PDB entry 6BCX | electron microscopy, 3.23 A resolution | chains W and B of the 8 polymer chains in the assembly

== Chain W ==
Protein: Regulatory-associated protein of mTOR
From: Homo sapiens
UniProtKB: Q8N122 (RPTOR_HUMAN); residues 2-1335 here = UniProt positions 2-1335
Sequence (1343 residues; numbered -7 to 1335; the number before each row is that of its first residue; numbers below 1 keep their minus sign (Met-7 is residue -7)):
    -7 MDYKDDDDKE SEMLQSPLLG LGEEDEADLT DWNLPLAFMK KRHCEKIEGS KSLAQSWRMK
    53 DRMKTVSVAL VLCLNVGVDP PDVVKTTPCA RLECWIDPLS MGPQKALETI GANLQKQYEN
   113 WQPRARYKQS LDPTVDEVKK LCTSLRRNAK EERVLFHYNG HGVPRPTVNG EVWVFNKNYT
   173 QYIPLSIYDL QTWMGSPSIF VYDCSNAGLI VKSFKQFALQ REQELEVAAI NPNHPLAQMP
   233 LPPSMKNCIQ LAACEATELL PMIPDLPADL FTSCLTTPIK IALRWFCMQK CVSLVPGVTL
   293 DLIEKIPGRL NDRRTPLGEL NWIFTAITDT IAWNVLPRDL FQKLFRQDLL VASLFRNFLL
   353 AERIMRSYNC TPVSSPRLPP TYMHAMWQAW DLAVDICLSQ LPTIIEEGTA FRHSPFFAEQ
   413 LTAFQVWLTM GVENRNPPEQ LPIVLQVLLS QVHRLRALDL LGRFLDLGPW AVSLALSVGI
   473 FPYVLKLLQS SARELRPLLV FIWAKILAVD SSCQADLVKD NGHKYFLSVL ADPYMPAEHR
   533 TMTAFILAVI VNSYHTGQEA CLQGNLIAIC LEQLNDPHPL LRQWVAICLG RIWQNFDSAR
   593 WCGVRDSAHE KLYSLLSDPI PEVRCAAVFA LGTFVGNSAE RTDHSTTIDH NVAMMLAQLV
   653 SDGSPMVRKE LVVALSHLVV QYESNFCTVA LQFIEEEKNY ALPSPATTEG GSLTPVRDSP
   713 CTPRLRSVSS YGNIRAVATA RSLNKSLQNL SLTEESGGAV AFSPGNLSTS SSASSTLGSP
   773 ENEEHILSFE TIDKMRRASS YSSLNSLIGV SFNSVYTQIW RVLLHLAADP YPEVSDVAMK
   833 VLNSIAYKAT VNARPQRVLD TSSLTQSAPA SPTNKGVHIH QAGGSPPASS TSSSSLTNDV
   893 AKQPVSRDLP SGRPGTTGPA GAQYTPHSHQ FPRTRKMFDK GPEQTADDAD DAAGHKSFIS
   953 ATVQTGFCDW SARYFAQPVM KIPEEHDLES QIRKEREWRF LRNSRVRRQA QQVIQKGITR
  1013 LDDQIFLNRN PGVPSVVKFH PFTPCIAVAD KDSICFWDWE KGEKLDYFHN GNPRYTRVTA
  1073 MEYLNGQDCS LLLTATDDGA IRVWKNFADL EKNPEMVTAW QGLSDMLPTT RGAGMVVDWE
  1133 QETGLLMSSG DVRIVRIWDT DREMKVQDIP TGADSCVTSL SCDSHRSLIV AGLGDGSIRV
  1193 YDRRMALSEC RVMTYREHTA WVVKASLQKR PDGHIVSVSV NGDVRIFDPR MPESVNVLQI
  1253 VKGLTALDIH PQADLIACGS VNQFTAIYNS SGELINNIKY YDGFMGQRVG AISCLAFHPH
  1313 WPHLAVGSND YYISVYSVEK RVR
Unresolved in the structure: -7 to 17, 220-235, 687-805, 841-949, 1117-1124, 1293-1302, 1332-1335
Sequence notes: initiating methionine (-7); expression tag (-6 to 1)
Curated features (UniProtKB/Swiss-Prot):
  - modified residue: Ser44 (Phosphoserine), Ser122 (Phosphoserine), Ser696 (Phosphoserine), Thr706 (Phosphothreonine), Ser719 (Phosphoserine), Ser721 (Phosphoserine), Ser722 (Phosphoserine), Ser738 (Phosphoserine), Ser791 (Phosphoserine), Ser792 (Phosphoserine), Ser836 (Phosphoserine), Ser855 (Phosphoserine), Ser859 (Phosphoserine), Ser863 (Phosphoserine), Thr865 (Phosphothreonine), Ser877 (Phosphoserine), Ser982 (Phosphoserine), Lys1097 (N6-acetyllysine)
  - glycosylation: Thr700 (O-linked (GlcNAc) threonine)
  - cross-link (Glycyl lysine isopeptide (Lys-Gly)): Lys932 (interchain with G-Cter in ubiquitin), Lys948 (interchain with G-Cter in ubiquitin)
  - mutagenesis: Asn557 to Glu564 (In alpha24 mutant; abolished interaction with GTP-bound RRAGA and recruitment to lysosomes), Ala560 (A560F: In alphax3 mutant; abolished interaction with GTP-bound RRAGA and recruitment to lysosomes; when associated with E-597 and A-635), Cys594 to Asp598 (In alpha26 mutant; abolished interaction with GTP-bound RRAGA and recruitment to lysosomes), Arg597 (R597E: In alphax3 mutant; abolished interaction with GTP-bound RRAGA and recruitment to lysosomes; when associated with F-560 and A-635), Thr634 to His636 (In alpha29 mutant; abolished interaction with GTP-bound RRAGA and recruitment to lysosomes), Asp635 (D635A: In alphax3 mutant; abolished interaction with GTP-bound RRAGA and recruitment to lysosomes; when associated with F-560 and E-597), Thr699 (T699A: Does not affect O-GlcNAcylation in response to glucose sufficiency), Thr700 (T700A: Abolished O-GlcNAcylation in response to glucose sufficiency, leading to decreased mTORC1 activation), Ser722 (S722A: Abolishes AMPK-mediated phosphorylation; when associated with A-792. Increased O-GlcNAcylation; when associated with A-792), Lys737 (K737R: Does not affect ubiquitination), Ser791 (S791A/D: Abolished phosphorylation after forskolin treatment), Ser792 (S792A: Abolishes AMPK-mediated phosphorylation; when associated with A-722. Increased O-GlcNAcylation; when associated with A-722. Does not affect phosphorylation after forskolin treatment), 10 further mutagenesis entries in UniProt

== Chain B ==
Protein: Serine/threonine-protein kinase mTOR
From: Homo sapiens
Notes: EC 2.7.11.1
UniProtKB: P42345 (MTOR_HUMAN); residues 579-2549 carry their UniProt numbers (1971 of 2549 residues fall inside the UniProt entry; the rest is not from it)
Sequence (2549 residues; each row starts with the number of its first residue; X marks 59 residues of unknown identity (built as UNK)):
     1 MLGTGPAAAT TAATTSXXXX XXXXXXXXXX SRNEETXXXX XXXXXXXXXX XXXEMSQEEX
    61 TRFYDQLNHH IFELVSSSDA NERKGGILAI ASLIGVEGGN ATRIGRFANY LRNLLPSNDP
   121 VVMEMASKAI GRLAMAGDTF TAEYVEFEVK RALEWLGADR NEGRRHAAVL VLRELAISVP
   181 TFFFQQVQPF FDNIFVAVWD PKQAIREGAV AALRACLILT TQREPKEMQK PQWYRHTFEE
   241 AEKGFDETLA KEKGMNRDDR IHGALLILNE LVRISSMEGE RLREEMEEIT QQQLVHDKYC
   301 KDLMGFGTKP RHITPFTSFQ AVQPQQSNAL VGLLGYSSHQ GLMGFGTSPS PAKSTXXXXX
   361 XXXXXXXXXX XXXXXXXXXX RNSKNSLIQM TILNLLPRLA AFRPSAFTDT QYLQDTMNHV
   421 LSCVKKEKER TAAFQALGLL SVAVRSEFKV YLPRVLDIIR AALPPKDFAH KRQKAMQVDA
   481 TVFTCISMLA RAMGPGIQQD IKELLEPMLA VGLSPALTAV LYDLSRQIPQ LKKDIQDGLL
   541 KMLSLVLMXK PLRHPGMPKG LAHQLASPGL TTLPEASXVG SITLALRTLG SFEFEGHSLT
   601 QFVRHCADHF LNSEHKEIRM EAARTCSRLL TPSIHLISGH AHVVSQTAVQ VVADVLSKLL
   661 VVGITDPDPD IRYCVLASLD ERFDAHLAQA ENLQALFVAL NDQVFEIREL AICTVGRLSS
   721 MNPAFVMPFL RKMLIQILTE LEHSGIGRIK EQSARMLGHL VSNAPRLIRP YMEPILKALI
   781 LKLKDPDPDP NPGVINNVLA TIGELAQVSG LEMRKWVDEL FIIIMDMLQD SSLLAKRQVA
   841 LWTLGQLVAS TGYVVEPYRK YPTLLEVLLN FLKTEQNQGT RREAIRVLGL LGALDPYKHK
   901 VNIGMIDQSR DASAVSLSES KSSQDSSDYS TSEMLVNMGN LPLDEFYPAV SMVALMRIFR
   961 DQSLSHHHTM VVQAITFIFK SLGLKCVQFL PQVMPTFLNV IRVCDGAIRE FLFQQLGMLV
  1021 SFVKSHIRPY MDEIVTLMRE FWVMNTSIQS TIILLIEQIV VALGGEFKLY LPQLIPHMLR
  1081 VFMHDNSPGR IVSIKLLAAI QLFGANLDDY LHLLLPPIVK LFDAPEAPLP SRKAALETVD
  1141 RLTESLDFTD YASRIIHPIV RTLDQSPELR STAMDTLSSL VFQLGKKYQI FIPMVNKVLV
  1201 RHRINHQRYD VLICRIVKGY TLADEEEDPL IYQHRMLRSG QGDALASGPV ETGPMKKLHV
  1261 STINLQKAWG AARRVSKDDW LEWLRRLSLE LLKDSSSPSL RSCWALAQAY NPMARDLFNA
  1321 AFVSCWSELN EDQQDELIRS IELALTSQDI AEVTQTLLNL AEFMEHSDKG PLPLRDDNGI
  1381 VLLGERAAKC RAYAKALHYK ELEFQKGPTP AILESLISIN NKLQQPEAAA GVLEYAMKHF
  1441 GELEIQATWY EKLHEWEDAL VAYDKKMDTN KDDPELMLGR MRCLEALGEW GQLHQQCCEK
  1501 WTLVNDETQA KMARMAAAAA WGLGQWDSME EYTCMIPRDT HDGAFYRAVL ALHQDLFSLA
  1561 QQCIDKARDL LDAELTAMAG ESYSRAYGAM VSCHMLSELE EVIQYKLVPE RREIIRQIWW
  1621 ERLQGCQRIV EDWQKILMVR SLVVSPHEDM RTWLKYASLC GKSGRLALAH KTLVLLLGVD
  1681 PSRQLDHPLP TVHPQVTYAY MKNMWKSARK IDAFQHMQHF VQTMQQQAQH AIATEDQQHK
  1741 QELHKLMARC FLKLGEWQLN LQGINESTIP KVLQYYSAAT EHDRSWYKAW HAWAVMNFEA
  1801 VLHYKHQNQA RDEKKKLRHA SGANITNATT AATTAATATT TASTEGSNSE SEAESTENSP
  1861 TPSPLQKKVT EDLSKTLLMY TVPAVQGFFR SISLSRGNNL QDTLRVLTLW FDYGHWPDVN
  1921 EALVEGVKAI QIDTWLQVIP QLIARIDTPR PLVGRLIHQL LTDIGRYHPQ ALIYPLTVAS
  1981 KSTTTARHNA ANKILKNMCE HSNTLVQQAM MVSEELIRVA ILWHEMWHEG LEEASRLYFG
  2041 ERNVKGMFEV LEPLHAMMER GPQTLKETSF NQAYGRDLME AQEWCRKYMK SGNVKDLTQA
  2101 WDLYYHVFRR ISKQLPQLTS LELQYVSPKL LMCRDLELAV PGTYDPNQPI IRIQSIAPSL
  2161 QVITSKQRPR KLTLMGSNGH EFVFLLKGHE DLRQDERVMQ LFGLVNTLLA NDPTSLRKNL
  2221 SIQRYAVIPL STNSGLIGWV PHCDTLHALI RDYREKKKIL LNIEHRIMLR MAPDYDHLTL
  2281 MQKVEVFEHA VNNTAGDDLA KLLWLKSPSS EVWFDRRTNY TRSLAVMSMV GYILGLGDRH
  2341 PSNLMLDRLS GKILHIDFGD CFEVAMTREK FPEKIPFRLT RMLTNAMEVT GLDGNYRITC
  2401 HTVMEVLREH KDSVMAVLEA FVYDPLLNWR LMDTNTKGNK RSRTRTDSYS AGQSVEILDG
  2461 VELGEPAHKK TGTTVPESIH SFIGDGLVKP EALNKKAIQI INRVRDKLTG RDFSHDDTLD
  2521 VPTQVELLIK QATSHENLCQ CYIGWCPFW
Unresolved in the structure: 1-16, 31-36, 54-59, 75-81, 157-161, 224-232, 247-257, 290-355, 381-385, 405-409, 467-477, 492-496, 550-577, 596-598, 634-643, 787-790, 904-932, 1223-1260, 1815-1866, 2437-2491
Metal / ion sites: Mg2+ site 1: Glu2190 (together with ATP); Mg2+ site 2: Asn2343 (together with ATP)
Small-molecule neighbours: ATP (adenosine-5'-triphosphate): Ile2163, Ser2165, Lys2166, Gln2167, Arg2168, Pro2169, Leu2185, Lys2187, Glu2190, Tyr2225, Ile2237, Gly2238, Trp2239, Val2240, Thr2245, Met2345, Ile2356
Curated features (UniProtKB/Swiss-Prot):
  - region: Val2162 to Arg2168 (G-loop), Lys2258 to Gly2296 (Interaction with MLST8), Gly2335 to Asn2343 (Catalytic loop), His2355 to Thr2380 (Activation loop)
  - binding site (1D-myo-inositol hexakisphosphate): Lys1662, Lys1702, Arg1749
  - binding site (ATP): Ser2165, Gln2167, Leu2185, Lys2187, Glu2190, Tyr2225, Gly2238, Trp2239, Val2240, Thr2245, Met2345, Ile2356
  - binding site (Mg(2+)): Asn2343, Asp2357
  - modified residue: Thr1162 (Phosphothreonine), Lys1218 (N6-acetyllysine), Ser1261 (Phosphoserine), Ser2159 (Phosphoserine), Thr2164 (Phosphothreonine), Thr2173 (Phosphothreonine), Thr2446 (Phosphothreonine), Ser2448 (Phosphoserine), Ser2478 (Phosphoserine), Ser2481 (Phosphoserine)
  - cross-link: Lys2066 (Glycyl lysine isopeptide (Lys-Gly) (interchain with G-Cter in ubiquitin))
From the paper describing this entry:
  - disease-associated variants - A1459P, T1977R, S2215Y, E2419K: increased catalytic activity

== Interface between chain W and chain B ==
Pairs across the interface (50; chain W residue first):
  Phe278(W) - Arg731(B)
  Lys282(W) - His743(B)  hydrogen bond
  Cys283(W) - Arg731(B)
  Cys283(W) - Ile735(B)  hydrophobic
  Ser285(W) - Pro774(B)
  Leu286(W) - Ile735(B)  hydrophobic
  Leu286(W) - Leu738(B)  hydrophobic
  Leu286(W) - Tyr771(B)
  Leu286(W) - Pro774(B)
  Gln380(W) - Pro728(B)
  Gln380(W) - Lys732(B)
  Ala381(W) - Pro728(B)
  Asp383(W) - Arg731(B)  salt bridge
  Leu384(W) - Met727(B)
  Leu384(W) - Pro728(B)
  Leu384(W) - Arg731(B)
  Leu384(W) - Tyr771(B)
  Asp387(W) - Arg731(B)  salt bridge
  Asp387(W) - Tyr771(B)  hydrogen bond
  Glu411(W) - Pro723(B)
  Glu411(W) - Ala724(B)
  Gln412(W) - Ala724(B)
  Thr414(W) - Met721(B)
  Ala415(W) - Asn722(B)
  Ala415(W) - Ala724(B)  hydrophobic
  Val418(W) - Ala688(B)
  Val418(W) - Gln689(B)  hydrogen bond (backbone-side chain)
  Val418(W) - Met721(B)
  Trp419(W) - Gln689(B)
  Thr421(W) - Gln689(B)  hydrogen bond
  Met422(W) - Val649(B)  hydrophobic
  Met422(W) - Ala653(B)  hydrophobic
  Met422(W) - Ala685(B)
  Met422(W) - His686(B)  hydrogen bond
  Met422(W) - Gln689(B)
  Val424(W) - Gln646(B)
  Arg427(W) - Gln689(B)  hydrogen bond
  Arg427(W) - Glu691(B)  salt bridge
  Asn428(W) - Glu691(B)
  Gln432(W) - Phe725(B)
  Lys973(W) - Gln646(B)
  Ile974(W) - Val644(B)
  Asp979(W) - Ser645(B)  hydrogen bond
  Asp979(W) - Gln646(B)
  Asp979(W) - Thr647(B)  hydrogen bond
  Glu981(W) - Ser645(B)
  Glu981(W) - Thr647(B)
  Glu981(W) - Ala648(B)
  Ser982(W) - Thr647(B)
  Lys986(W) - Thr600(B)
Interface residues without a listed pair, chain W (31 interface residues in all): Pro288, Glu425, Glu431
Interface residues without a listed pair, chain B (30 interface residues in all): Gln650, Ala690, Leu734

== Summary ==
The interface between chain W and chain B involves 31 residues on one side and 30 on the other, with 8
hydrogen bonds and 3 salt bridges. Polar pairs include Asp383(W)-Arg731(B), Asp387(W)-Arg731(B) and
Arg427(W)-Glu691(B). Ligands of chain B: ATP. From the paper: A1459P, T1977R and S2215Y of chain B, among
others, increase catalytic activity.
Chain W is Regulatory-associated protein of mTOR and chain B is Serine/threonine-protein kinase mTOR, both
from Homo sapiens; the structure, mTORC1 structure refined to 3.0 angstroms, was determined by electron
microscopy (same publication as 5WBJ, 5WBK, 5WBL and 6BCU).
